Entry 3KYN (X-ray diffraction, 2.40 A resolution); this record covers chains A and B of the 3 polymer chains in the assembly.

== Chain A ==
Name: MHC class I antigen
Source organism: Homo sapiens
Notes: fragment: residues in UNP 26-299
Reference sequence: Q9MYA2 (Q9MYA2_HUMAN); residues 2-275 here correspond to UniProt positions 26-299 (UniProt number = residue number + 24)
Chain sequence (275 residues; row label = number of the first residue in the row):
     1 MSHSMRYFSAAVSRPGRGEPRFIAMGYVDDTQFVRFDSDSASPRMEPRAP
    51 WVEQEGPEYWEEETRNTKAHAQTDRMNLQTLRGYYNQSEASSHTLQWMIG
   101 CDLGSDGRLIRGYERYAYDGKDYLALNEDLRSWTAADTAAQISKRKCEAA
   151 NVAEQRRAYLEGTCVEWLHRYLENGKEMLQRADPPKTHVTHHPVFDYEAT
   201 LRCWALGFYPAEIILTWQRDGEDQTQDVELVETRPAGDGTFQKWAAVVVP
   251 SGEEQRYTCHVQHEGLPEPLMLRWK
Sequence notes: initiating methionine (1); engineered mutation S42 (Cys66 in Q9MYA2)
Disulfide bonds: C101-C164, C203-C259
Reported in the primary citation:
  - conformationally variable residues (side-chain flip): H70
  - mutagenesis - C42S: increased expression

== Chain B ==
Name: Beta-2-microglobulin
Source organism: Homo sapiens
Reference sequence: P61769 (B2MG_HUMAN); residues 1-99 here correspond to UniProt positions 21-119 (UniProt number = residue number + 20)
Chain sequence (100 residues; numbered 0 to 99; the number before each row is that of its first residue; numbering starts at 0):
     0 MIQRTPKIQVYSRHPAENGKSNFLNCYVSGFHPSDIEVDLLKNGERIEKV
    50 EHSDLSFSKDWSFYLLYYTEFTPTEKDEYACRVNHVTLSQPKIVKWDRDM
Sequence notes: initiating methionine (0)
Disulfide bonds: C25-C80
Metal / ion sites: Co2+ near M0 (its only coordinating residue here)
UniProt features mapped onto this chain:
  - modified residue: Q2 (Pyrrolidone carboxylic acid)
  - glycosylation: I1 (N-linked (Glc) (glycation) isoleucine), K19 (N-linked (Glc) (glycation) lysine), K41 (N-linked (Glc) (glycation) lysine), K48 (N-linked (Glc) (glycation) lysine), K58 (N-linked (Glc) (glycation) lysine), K91 (N-linked (Glc) (glycation) lysine), K94 (N-linked (Glc) (glycation) lysine)

== How chain A and chain B interact ==
Residue-residue contacts - 50 pairs, chain A then chain B:
  F8(A) with F56(B), hydrophobic
  S9(A) with F56(B)
  V12(A) with S33(B)
  R21(A) with L54(B)
  I23(A) with L54(B)
  Y27(A) with S55(B), hydrogen bond; Y63(B)
  Q32(A) with D53(B)
  R35(A) with D53(B); L54(B), hydrogen bond (side chain-backbone)
  R48(A) with D53(B), salt bridge
  T94(A) with F62(B)
  Q96(A) with H31(B), hydrogen bond; F56(B); W60(B), hydrogen bond (side chain-backbone); F62(B)
  W97(A) with F56(B)
  M98(A) with K58(B)
  R115(A) with K58(B), hydrogen bond (side chain-backbone); W60(B)
  A117(A) with W60(B)
  D119(A) with M0(B); I1(B); H31(B)
  G120(A) with H31(B), hydrogen bond (backbone-side chain)
  D122(A) with W60(B), hydrogen bond
  R202(A) with D98(B), hydrogen bond (side chain-backbone); M99(B)
  W204(A) with D98(B); M99(B)
  V231(A) with Q8(B)
  E232(A) with K6(B), salt bridge; Q8(B), hydrogen bond (backbone-side chain); S28(B), hydrogen bond
  R234(A) with Q8(B), hydrogen bond; Y10(B); Y26(B); M99(B), hydrogen bond (side chain-backbone)
  P235(A) with Y10(B), hydrogen bond (backbone-side chain); N24(B); Y26(B)
  A236(A) with R12(B), hydrogen bond (backbone-side chain); N24(B), hydrogen bond (backbone-side chain)
  G237(A) with R12(B); L65(B)
  D238(A) with R12(B)
  Q242(A) with Y10(B); S11(B); R12(B), hydrogen bond (side chain-backbone)
  W244(A) with M99(B), hydrogen bond (side chain-backbone)
Other interface residues (no listed pair), chain A (36 interface residues in all): A10, M25, S92, Y116, K121, H192, T233
Other interface residues (no listed pair), chain B (24 interface residues in all): H13

== Overview ==
Chain A and chain B form an interface of 36 and 24 residues respectively, with 17 hydrogen bonds and 2 salt
bridges. Polar contacts include R48(A)-D53(B), E232(A)-K6(B) and Y27(A)-S55(B). From the paper: C42S of chain
A increases expression; conformational variability at H70(A).
Chain A is MHC class I antigen and chain B is Beta-2-microglobulin, both from Homo sapiens; the structure,
Crystal structure of HLA-G presenting KGPPAALTL peptide, was determined by X-ray diffraction (same publication
as 3KYO).
